Entry 6HUJ (electron microscopy, 3.04 A resolution); this record covers chains B and C of the 6 polymer chains in the assembly.

Chain B:
Molecule: Gamma-aminobutyric acid receptor subunit beta-3
Organism: Homo sapiens
Reference sequence: P28472 (GBRB3_HUMAN), isoform P28472-2; residues -24 to 448 here correspond to UniProt positions 1-473 (UniProt number = residue number + 25)
Amino-acid sequence (473 residues; numbered -24 to 448; the number before each row is that of its first residue; numbers below 1 keep their minus sign (Met-24 is residue -24)):
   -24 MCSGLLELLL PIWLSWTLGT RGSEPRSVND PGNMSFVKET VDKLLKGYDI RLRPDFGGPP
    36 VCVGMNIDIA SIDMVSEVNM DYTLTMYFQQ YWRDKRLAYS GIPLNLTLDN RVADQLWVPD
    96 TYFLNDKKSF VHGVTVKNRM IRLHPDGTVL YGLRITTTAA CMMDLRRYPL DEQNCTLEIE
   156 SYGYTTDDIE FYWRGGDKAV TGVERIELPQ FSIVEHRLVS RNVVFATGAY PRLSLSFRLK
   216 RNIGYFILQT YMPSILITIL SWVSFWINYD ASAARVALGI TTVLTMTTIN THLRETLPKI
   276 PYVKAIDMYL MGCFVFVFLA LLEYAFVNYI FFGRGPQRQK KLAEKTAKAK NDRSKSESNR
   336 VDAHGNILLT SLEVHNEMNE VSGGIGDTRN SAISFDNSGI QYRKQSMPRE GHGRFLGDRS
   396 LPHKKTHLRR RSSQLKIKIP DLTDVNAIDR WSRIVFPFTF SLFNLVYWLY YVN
Not modelled in the structure: -24 to 7, 314-417, 448
Curated features (UniProtKB/Swiss-Prot):
  - binding site (benzamidine): Asp95 to Tyr97, Glu155 to Tyr157, Phe200
  - binding site (4-aminobutanoate): Tyr97, Glu155, Tyr157, Thr202
  - binding site (histamine): Tyr97, Ser156, Tyr157, Thr202
  - glycosylation (N-linked (GlcNAc...) asparagine): Asn8, Asn80, Asn149
Disulfides: Cys136-Cys150
Covalent attachments: N-acetylglucosamine (NAG) linked to Asn80; glycan linked to Asn149
Small-molecule neighbours:
  - gamma-amino-butanoic acid (ABU): Tyr97, Glu155, Ser156, Tyr157, Phe200, Thr202, Tyr205
  - picrotoxin (RI5; (1aR,2aR,3S,6R,6aS,8aS,8bR,9R)-2a-hydroxy-8b-methyl-9-(prop-1-en-2-yl)hexahydro-3,6-methano-1,5,7-trioxacyclopenta[ij]c yclopropa[a]azulene-4,8(3H)-dione): Ala252, Ile255, Thr256, Leu259
What the authors report for this chain:
  - binding site for gamma-amino-butanoic acid: Tyr97, Glu155, Ser156, Tyr157, Phe200, Thr202, Tyr205
  - conformationally variable residues (loop rearrangement): Thr202
  - mutagenesis - K279T (20-fold): increased signaling in response to GABA (citing earlier work)

Chain C:
Molecule: Gamma-aminobutyric acid receptor subunit gamma-2
Organism: Homo sapiens
Reference sequence: P18507 (GBRG2_HUMAN), isoform P18507-2; residues -38 to 436 here correspond to UniProt positions 1-475 (UniProt number = residue number + 39)
Amino-acid sequence (495 residues; each row starts with the number of its first residue; numbers below 1 keep their minus sign (Met-38 is residue -38)):
   -38 MSSPNIWSTG SSVYSTPVFS QKMTVWILLL LSLYPGFTSQ KSDDDYEDYA SNKTWVLTPK
    22 VPEGDVTVIL NNLLEGYDNK LRPDIGVKPT LIHTDMYVNS IGPVNAINME YTIDIFFAQT
    82 WYDRRLKFNS TIKVLRLNSN MVGKIWIPDT FFRNSKKADA HWITTPNRML RIWNDGRVLY
   142 TLRLTIDAEC QLQLHNFPMD EHSCPLEFSS YGYPREEIVY QWKRSSVEVG DTRSWRLYQF
   202 SFVGLRNTTE VVKTTSGDYV VMSVYFDLSR RMGYFTIQTY IPCTLIVVLS WVSFWINKDA
   262 VPARTSLGIT TVLTMTTLST IARKSLPKVS YVTAMDLFVS VCFIFVFSAL VEYGTLHYFV
   322 SNRKPSKDKD KKKKNPLLRM FSFKAPTIDI RPRSATIQMN NATHLQERDE EYGYECLDGK
   382 DCASFFCCFE DCRTGAWRHG RIHIRIAKMD SYARIFFPTA FCLFNLVYWV SYLYLGGSGG
   442 SGGSGKTETS QVAPA
Not modelled in the structure: -38 to 25, 325-405, 437-456
Construct notes: expression tag (437-456)
Curated features (UniProtKB/Swiss-Prot):
  - region: Arg394 to Asp411 (Interaction with GABARAP)
  - glycosylation (N-linked (GlcNAc...) asparagine): Asn13, Asn90, Asn208
Disulfides: Cys151-Cys165
Covalent attachments: N-acetylglucosamine (NAG) linked to Asn208
Small-molecule neighbours: picrotoxin (RI5; (1aR,2aR,3S,6R,6aS,8aS,8bR,9R)-2a-hydroxy-8b-methyl-9-(prop-1-en-2-yl)hexahydro-3,6-methano-1,5,7-trioxacyclopenta[ij]c yclopropa[a]azulene-4,8(3H)-dione): Ser267, Ile270, Thr271, Leu274

How chain B and chain C interact:
Pairs across the interface (105; chain B residue first):
  Asn8(B) with Val48(C)
  Met9(B) with Arg43(C); Asp45(C); Ile46(C)
  Val12(B) with Leu42(C), hydrophobic
  Lys13(B) with Gly37(C); Asp39(C); Leu42(C)
  Asn41(B) with Thr216(C)
  Asp43(B) with Thr215(C), hydrogen bond
  Asp48(B) with Lys117(C), salt bridge
  Met49(B) with Asn69(C)
  Tyr62(B) with Phe112(C); Arg114(C); Tyr172(C), hydrophobic
  Tyr66(B) with Thr216(C)
  Leu79(B) with Ile46(C); Gly47(C)
  Asn80(B) with Glu178(C)
  Thr82(B) with Gly173(C); Tyr174(C); Glu178(C)
  Leu83(B) with Lys41(C); Tyr174(C)
  Asp84(B) with Asn40(C); Lys41(C), hydrogen bond (backbone-backbone); Tyr174(C)
  Arg86(B) with Asn40(C)
  Val87(B) with Lys41(C)
  Phe105(B) with Lys117(C)
  His107(B) with Lys117(C)
  Val109(B) with Thr111(C); Phe112(C); Phe113(C), hydrophobic; Ala119(C); Asp120(C); Leu145(C), hydrophobic
  Thr110(B) with Pro109(C); Thr111(C), hydrogen bond (backbone-backbone); Arg129(C); Leu145(C)
  Val111(B) with Asp110(C)
  Asn113(B) with Phe112(C); Tyr172(C)
  Arg114(B) with Tyr172(C)
  Met115(B) with Tyr172(C), hydrophobic; Gly173(C)
  Arg117(B) with Gly173(C), hydrogen bond (side chain-backbone); Pro175(C); Ser217(C), hydrogen bond (side chain-backbone); Tyr220(C), hydrogen bond
  Gly127(B) with Tyr172(C)
  Leu128(B) with Tyr172(C), hydrogen bond (backbone-side chain)
  Arg129(B) with Phe112(C); Phe113(C), hydrogen bond (side chain-backbone); Arg114(C), hydrogen bond (side chain-backbone); Asn115(C); Ser116(C); Tyr172(C), hydrogen bond (backbone-side chain)
  Glu182(B) with Gln152(C); Gln154(C)
  Pro184(B) with Lys289(C); Val290(C)
  Gln185(B) with Lys289(C)
  Asn217(B) with Ser291(C)
  Gly219(B) with Ser291(C)
  Tyr220(B) with Arg284(C); Lys289(C), hydrogen bond; Val290(C); Ser291(C), hydrogen bond (backbone-side chain)
  Leu223(B) with Val293(C), hydrophobic; Asp297(C); Ser301(C)
  Gln224(B) with Ser280(C), hydrogen bond; Arg284(C)
  Leu231(B) with Phe304(C), hydrophobic; Phe308(C)
  Ile232(B) with Val273(C), hydrophobic
  Ile234(B) with Phe308(C), hydrophobic
  Leu235(B) with Val273(C), hydrophobic; Phe308(C), hydrophobic; Leu311(C), hydrophobic
  Val238(B) with Gly315(C)
  Trp241(B) with Gly315(C); His318(C); Tyr319(C)
  Ile242(B) with His318(C)
  Asn243(B) with His318(C), hydrogen bond (backbone-side chain)
  Ala246(B) with Val262(C), hydrophobic
  Ala248(B) with Pro263(C), hydrophobic
  Ala249(B) with Val262(C), hydrophobic; Thr266(C)
  Ala252(B) with Ile270(C)
  Leu253(B) with Thr266(C)
  Thr256(B) with Ile270(C)
  Thr257(B) with Ile270(C)
  Thr260(B) with Leu274(C); Thr277(C)
  Thr263(B) with Leu274(C)
  Ile264(B) with Thr277(C)
  His267(B) with Thr281(C)
  Thr271(B) with Lys289(C), hydrogen bond (backbone-side chain)
  Leu272(B) with Lys289(C)
  Arg428(B) with Tyr319(C), hydrogen bond; Asn323(C)
Also at the interface, not in a pair above, chain B (69 interface residues in all): Val16, Asp17, Leu20, Gln64, Leu81, Gln90, Leu125, Ile218, Leu259, Pro273
Also at the interface, not in a pair above, chain C (71 interface residues in all): Pro44, Met70, Phe78, Arg86, Gly104, Ile106, Trp107, Ile108, Ala121, Leu143, Gly218, Tyr292, Val312

Overview:
The interface between chain B and chain C involves 69 residues on one side and 71 on the other, with 16
hydrogen bonds and 1 salt bridge. Polar contacts include Asp48(B)-Lys117(C), Asp43(B)-Thr215(C) and
Arg117(B)-Gly173(C). From the paper: a binding site for gamma-amino-butanoic acid at Tyr97(B), Glu155(B) and
Ser156(B) among others; K279T of chain B increases signaling in response to GABA.
Here chain B is Gamma-aminobutyric acid receptor subunit beta-3 and chain C is Gamma-aminobutyric acid
receptor subunit gamma-2, both from Homo sapiens. Entry 6HUJ (CryoEM structure of human full-length
heteromeric alpha1beta3gamma2L GABA(A)R in complex with picrotoxin, GABA and megabody Mb38) was determined by
electron microscopy, deposited together with 6HUG, 6HUK, 6HUO and 6HUP.
